7Q8E - chains A and B; structure by X-ray diffraction, 2.90 A resolution.

== Chain A ==
Protein: Lipid II isoglutaminyl synthase (glutamine-hydrolyzing) subunit MurT
From: Staphylococcus aureus subsp. aureus COL
Notes: EC 6.3.5.13
Reference sequence: A0A0H2WZQ7 (MURT_STAAC); numbering as in UniProt (aligned over 1-437)
Amino-acid sequence (437 residues; row label = number of the first residue in the row):
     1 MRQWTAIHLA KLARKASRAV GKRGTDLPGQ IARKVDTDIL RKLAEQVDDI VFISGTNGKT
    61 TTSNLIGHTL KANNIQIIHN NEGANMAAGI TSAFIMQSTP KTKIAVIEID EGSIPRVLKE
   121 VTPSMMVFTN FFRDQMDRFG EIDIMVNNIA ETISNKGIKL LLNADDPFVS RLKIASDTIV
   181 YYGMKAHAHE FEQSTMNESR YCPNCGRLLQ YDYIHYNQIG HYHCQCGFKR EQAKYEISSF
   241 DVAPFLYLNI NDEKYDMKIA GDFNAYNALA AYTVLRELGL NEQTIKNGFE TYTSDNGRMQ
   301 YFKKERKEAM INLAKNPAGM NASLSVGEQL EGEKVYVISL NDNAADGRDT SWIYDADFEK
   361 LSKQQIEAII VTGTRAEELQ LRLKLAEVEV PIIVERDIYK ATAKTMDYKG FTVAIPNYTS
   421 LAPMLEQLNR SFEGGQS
Unresolved in the structure: 1-37, 435-437
Ion coordination: Zn2+: C202, C205, C224, C226
UniProt features mapped onto this chain:
  - active site: D349
  - binding site (Zn(2+)): C202, C205, C224, C226

== Chain B ==
Protein: Lipid II isoglutaminyl synthase (glutamine-hydrolyzing) subunit GatD
From: Staphylococcus aureus subsp. aureus COL
Notes: EC 6.3.5.13, 3.5.1.2
Reference sequence: A0A0H2WZ38 (GATD_STAAC); residue numbers follow UniProt; this construct covers 1-243
Amino-acid sequence (251 residues; row label = number of the first residue in the row):
     1 MHELTIYHFM SDKLNLYSDI GNIIALRQRA KKRNIKVNVV EINETEGITF DECDIFFIGG
    61 GSDREQALAT KELSKIKTPL KEAIEDGMPG LTICGGYQFL GKKYITPDGT ELEGLGILDF
   121 YTESKTNRLT GDIVIESDTF GTIVGFENHG GRTYHDFGTL GHVTFGYGNN DEDKKEGIHY
   181 KNLLGTYLHG PILPKNYEIT DYLLEKACER KGIPFEPKEI DNEAEIQAKQ VLIDRANRQK
   241 KSRLEHHHHH H
Unresolved in the structure: 244-251
Differences from the reference sequence: expression tag (244-251)

== How chain A and chain B interact ==
Residue-residue contacts (35; chain A residue first):
  D342(A) - R235(B)  salt bridge
  R348(A) - D132(B)  salt bridge
  R348(A) - F146(B)
  R348(A) - R235(B)
  D349(A) - H189(B)
  S351(A) - S18(B)  hydrogen bond (backbone-side chain)
  S351(A) - H189(B)
  S351(A) - G190(B)  hydrogen bond (side chain-backbone)
  W352(A) - S18(B)
  Y354(A) - I20(B)
  Y354(A) - G21(B)
  Y354(A) - G190(B)
  Y354(A) - P194(B)
  D355(A) - S18(B)  hydrogen bond
  D355(A) - I20(B)
  E359(A) - I24(B)
  T374(A) - V231(B)
  R375(A) - L232(B)
  E377(A) - Q227(B)
  E377(A) - A228(B)
  E377(A) - V231(B)
  E378(A) - K195(B)  salt bridge
  Q380(A) - Q227(B)  hydrogen bond
  L381(A) - P194(B)
  L381(A) - K195(B)
  L381(A) - E225(B)
  K384(A) - D221(B)  salt bridge
  K384(A) - A224(B)
  K384(A) - E225(B)  salt bridge
  L385(A) - I24(B)  hydrophobic
  L385(A) - A25(B)  hydrophobic
  L385(A) - Q28(B)
  E387(A) - Q28(B)  hydrogen bond
  E387(A) - K31(B)  salt bridge
  R396(A) - V231(B)
Interface residues without a listed pair, chain A (20 interface residues in all): T350, R382
Interface residues without a listed pair, chain B (25 interface residues in all): N15, P191, N222, Q239

== In short ==
Chain A and chain B form an interface of 20 and 25 residues respectively; the contacts include 5 hydrogen
bonds and 6 salt bridges. Among the polar pairs are D342(A)-R235(B), R348(A)-D132(B) and E378(A)-K195(B).
UniProt lists active-site residue D349(A) and 4 Zn2+-binding residues on chain A.
Here chain A is Lipid II isoglutaminyl synthase (glutamine-hydrolyzing) subunit MurT and chain B is Lipid II
isoglutaminyl synthase (glutamine-hydrolyzing) subunit GatD, both from Staphylococcus aureus subsp. aureus
COL. Entry 7Q8E (Crystal Structure of the MurT-GatD Enzyme Complex from Staphylococcus aureus COL strain) was
determined by X-ray diffraction.
